PDB entry 5Z82 | X-ray diffraction, 1.69 A resolution | chain A

== Chain A ==
Molecule: Hyposensitive to light 7
Source organism: Striga hermonthica
UniProtKB: A0A0M3PNA2 (A0A0M3PNA2_STRHE); residue numbers follow UniProt; this construct covers 1-271
Chain sequence (276 residues; numbered -4 to 271; the number before each row is that of its first residue; numbers below 1 keep their minus sign (Gly-4 is residue -4)):
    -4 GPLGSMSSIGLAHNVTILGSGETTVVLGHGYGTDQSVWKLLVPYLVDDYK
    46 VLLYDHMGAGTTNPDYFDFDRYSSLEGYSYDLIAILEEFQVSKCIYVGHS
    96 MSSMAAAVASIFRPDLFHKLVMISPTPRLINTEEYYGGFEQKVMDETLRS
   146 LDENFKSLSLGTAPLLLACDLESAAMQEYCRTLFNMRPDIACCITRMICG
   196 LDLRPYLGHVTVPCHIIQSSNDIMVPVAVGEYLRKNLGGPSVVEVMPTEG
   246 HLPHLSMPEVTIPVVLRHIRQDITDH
Unresolved in the structure: -4 to 2, 271
Construct notes: expression tag (-4 to 0)
Reported in the primary citation:
  - conformationally variable residues (helix shift): Thr142
  - catalytic residues: His246 (proposed by the authors, not directly observed)
  - mutagenesis - H246N: abolished binding to GR24
  - specificity-determining residues: Leu153, Thr157, Cys194 (by similarity / conservation)

== Summary ==
The paper reports the catalytic residue His246; H246N abolishes binding to GR24.
Chain A is Hyposensitive to light 7 (Striga hermonthica); the structure, Structural basis for specific
inhibition of highly sensitive ShHTL7 receptor, was determined by X-ray diffraction (same publication as 5Z89,
5Z8P and 5Z95).
